5M0J - chains D and E of the 10 polymer chains in the assembly; structure by X-ray diffraction, 2.80 A resolution.

== Chain D ==
Name: SWI5-dependent HO expression protein 2, SWI5-dependent HO expression protein 3
Source organism: Saccharomyces cerevisiae (strain RM11-1a)
UniProtKB: chimeric construct of B3LQW9, B3LN26: residues 6-246 from B3LQW9 (SHE2_YEAS1) positions 6-246 (same numbers); residues 257-331 from B3LN26 positions 331-405 (UniProt number = residue number + 74)
Amino-acid sequence (328 residues; row label = number of the first residue in the row):
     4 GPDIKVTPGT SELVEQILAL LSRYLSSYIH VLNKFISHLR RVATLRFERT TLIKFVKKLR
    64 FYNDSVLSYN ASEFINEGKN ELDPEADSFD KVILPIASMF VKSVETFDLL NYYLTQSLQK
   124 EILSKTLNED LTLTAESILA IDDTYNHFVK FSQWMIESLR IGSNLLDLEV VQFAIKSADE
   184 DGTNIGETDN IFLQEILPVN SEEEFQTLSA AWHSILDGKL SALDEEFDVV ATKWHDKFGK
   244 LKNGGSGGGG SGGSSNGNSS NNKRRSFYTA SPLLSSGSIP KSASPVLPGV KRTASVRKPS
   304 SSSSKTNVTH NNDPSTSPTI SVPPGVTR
Unresolved in the structure: 4-5, 185-189, 243-331
Construct notes: expression tag (4-5); engineered mutation Ser14 (Cys in B3LQW9), Ser68 (Cys in B3LQW9), Ser106 (Cys in B3LQW9), Ser180 (Cys in B3LQW9); linker (247-256)
Ligand contacts: Mg2+ (MG): Tyr116, Ser120, Glu124
Curated features (UniProtKB/Swiss-Prot):
  - motif: Glu15 to Leu23 (Nuclear localization signal)
  - modified residue (Phosphoserine): Ser269, Ser320

== Chain E ==
Molecule: ASH1 E3 (28 nt-loop)
Sequence (28 nucleotides; row label = number of the first residue in the row):
     1 GAUAACUGAA UCGAAAGACA UUAUCACG

== How chain D and chain E interact ==
Pairs across the interface (10; chain D residue first):
  Asn36(D) with C27(E), hydrogen bond to the base
  Ile39(D) with C27(E), base contact
  Arg43(D) with G1(E), base contact; A26(E), hydrogen bond to the sugar
  Arg52(D) with C27(E), salt bridge to the phosphate
  Ile56(D) with C27(E), base contact
  Val59(D) with C27(E), base contact
  Lys60(D) with C27(E), hydrogen bond to the sugar; G28(E), salt bridge to the phosphate
  Arg63(D) with C27(E), hydrogen bond to the base
Other interface residues (no listed pair), chain E (5 interface residues in all): C25

== In short ==
The interface between chain D and chain E involves 8 residues on one side and 5 on the other; the contacts
include 4 hydrogen bonds and 2 salt bridges. Among the polar pairs are Asn36(D)-C27(E), Arg63(D)-C27(E) and
Arg43(D)-A26(E). Chain D binds Mg2+.
Here chain D is SWI5-dependent HO expression protein 2, SWI5-dependent HO expression protein 3 (Saccharomyces
cerevisiae (strain RM11-1a)) and chain E is ASH1 E3 (28 nt-loop). Entry 5M0J (Crystal structure of the
cytoplasmic complex with She2p, She3p, and the ASH1 mRNA E3-localization element) was determined by X-ray
diffraction, deposited together with 5M0H and 5M0I.
